PDB entry 6H95 | X-ray diffraction, 1.90 A resolution | chain A

# Chain A
Protein: Albicidin resistance protein
Organism: Klebsiella oxytoca
Reference sequence: Q8KRS7 (Q8KRS7_KLEOX); residue numbers follow UniProt; this construct covers 2-217
Sequence (226 residues; each row starts with the number of its first residue; numbers below 1 keep their minus sign (Gly-3 is residue -3)):
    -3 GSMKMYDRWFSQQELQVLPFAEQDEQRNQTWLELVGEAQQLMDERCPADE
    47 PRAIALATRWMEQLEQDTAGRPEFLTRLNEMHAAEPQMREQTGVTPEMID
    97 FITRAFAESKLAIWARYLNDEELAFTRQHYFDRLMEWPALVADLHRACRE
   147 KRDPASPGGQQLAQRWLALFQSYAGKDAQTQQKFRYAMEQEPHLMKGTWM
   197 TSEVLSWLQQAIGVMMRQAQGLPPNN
Not modelled in the structure: 222
Differences from the reference sequence: expression tag (-3 to 0, 218-222); conflict Asp39 (Gly in Q8KRS7), Asp116 (Ala in Q8KRS7), Gly154 (Glu in Q8KRS7)
Modified residues: Mse-1, Mse1 (selenomethionine); Mse38, Mse57, Mse77, Mse84, Mse94, Mse131, Mse184, Mse191, Mse196, Mse211, Mse212 (selenomethionine; parent Met)
What the authors report for this chain:
  - mutagenesis - M131K, M131Q: increased catalytic activity on albicidin
  - mutagenesis - M131Q: unchanged growth in response to albicidin
  - mutagenesis - M131K: increased growth in response to albicidin
  - mutagenesis - M131K: increased growth in response to 7

# Overview
The paper reports that M131K and M131Q increase catalytic activity on albicidin; M131K increases growth in
response to albicidin.
Chain A is Albicidin resistance protein (Klebsiella oxytoca); the structure, AlbA, albicidin resistance
protein, was determined by X-ray diffraction, deposited together with 6H96, 6H97 and 6HAI.
